Entry 6JAU (X-ray diffraction, 1.91 A resolution); this record covers chains A and B.

Chain A:
Name: Sigma factor AlgU regulatory protein MucB
From: Pseudomonas aeruginosa (strain PAO1)
Reference sequence: P38108 (MUCB_PSEAE); residue numbers follow UniProt; this construct covers 22-126, 128-316
Amino-acid sequence (303 residues; each row starts with the number of its first residue; note: 1 number in that range is skipped by the numbering (no residue carries it; nothing is unmodelled there)):
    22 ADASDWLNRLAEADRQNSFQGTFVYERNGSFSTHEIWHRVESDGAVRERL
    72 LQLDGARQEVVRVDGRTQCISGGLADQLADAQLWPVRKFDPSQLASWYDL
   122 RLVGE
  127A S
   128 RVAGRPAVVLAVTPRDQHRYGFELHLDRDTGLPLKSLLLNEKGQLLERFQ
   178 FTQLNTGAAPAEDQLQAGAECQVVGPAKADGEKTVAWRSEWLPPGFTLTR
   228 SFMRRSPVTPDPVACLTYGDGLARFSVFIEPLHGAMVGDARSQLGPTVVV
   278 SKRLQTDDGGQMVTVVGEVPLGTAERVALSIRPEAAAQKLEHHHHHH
Disordered / not traced: 202-210, 314-324
Differences from the reference sequence: expression tag (317-324)
Cystine bridges: Cys90-Cys198
Ion coordination: Ca2+: Ala32, Asp35 (shared with Glu180(B) of chain B)
Reported in the primary citation:
  - conformationally variable residues (loop rearrangement): Ser92 to Ser113, Leu225 to Tyr245, Asp247 to Val275, Lys279 to Thr291
  - mutagenesis - P106A, P112A: increased binding to lipid-A
  - binding site for hexaethylene glycol: Leu31, Phe40, Leu151, Leu159, Phe176
  - mutagenesis - L159W, F176W: unchanged binding to amphiphilic effector

Chain B:
Name: Sigma factor AlgU negative regulatory protein
From: Pseudomonas aeruginosa (strain PAO1)
Reference sequence: P38107 (MUCA_PSEAE); numbering as in UniProt (aligned over 106-194)
Amino-acid sequence (97 residues; each row starts with the number of its first residue):
   106 YNQNDALPQMAQQGTTPQIALPQVKGPAVLAGYSEEQGAPQVITNSSSSD
   156 TRWHEQRLPIYLRQHVQQSAVSGTESALPYARAASLENRLEHHHHHH
Disordered / not traced: 106-144, 192-202
Differences from the reference sequence: expression tag (195-202)
Ion coordination: Ca2+: Glu180 (shared with Ala32(A), Asp35(A) of chain A)

How chain A and chain B interact:
Contacting residue pairs (109):
  Asp35(A) with Glu180(B)
  Tyr46(A) with Leu183(B), hydrophobic; Ala186(B), hydrophobic; Arg187(B)
  Arg48(A) with Ser190(B), hydrogen bond (side chain-backbone)
  Ser51(A) with Ser190(B)
  His55(A) with Tyr185(B), hydrogen bond; Ala189(B)
  Leu71(A) with Ala182(B), hydrophobic; Tyr185(B)
  Leu72(A) with Tyr185(B)
  Gln73(A) with Tyr185(B), hydrogen bond (backbone-side chain); Ala189(B)
  Gln79(A) with Tyr185(B); Ala189(B), hydrogen bond (side chain-backbone)
  Val81(A) with Tyr185(B), hydrophobic
  Arg83(A) with Ala175(B); Ser181(B)
  Thr88(A) with Val176(B)
  Ile91(A) with Val176(B), hydrophobic
  Gly94(A) with Arg168(B), hydrogen bond (backbone-side chain); Gln172(B), hydrogen bond (backbone-side chain)
  Leu95(A) with Gln172(B); Tyr185(B), hydrophobic; Ala188(B); Ala189(B), hydrophobic
  Ala96(A) with Gln172(B)
  Asp97(A) with Arg168(B), salt bridge; Gln172(B), hydrogen bond
  Gln98(A) with Ile165(B); Arg168(B); Gln169(B); Gln172(B), hydrogen bond (backbone-side chain)
  Leu99(A) with Gln172(B); Gln173(B); Val176(B), hydrophobic
  Gln103(A) with Gln169(B); Gln173(B), hydrogen bond (backbone-side chain); Val176(B)
  Leu104(A) with Val176(B), hydrophobic
  Trp105(A) with Gln173(B); Val176(B)
  Pro106(A) with Val176(B); Ser177(B); Gly178(B)
  Val107(A) with Ser177(B), hydrogen bond (backbone-backbone)
  Arg108(A) with Ser177(B); Gly178(B)
  Phe110(A) with Glu180(B), hydrogen bond (backbone-side chain)
  Glu174(A) with Leu183(B); Arg187(B), salt bridge
  Arg227(A) with Gln173(B), hydrogen bond (side chain-backbone); Ser177(B)
  Phe229(A) with Gln169(B)
  Arg231(A) with Ile165(B); Gln169(B), hydrogen bond
  Pro234(A) with Gln161(B); Ile165(B), hydrophobic; Tyr166(B)
  Val235(A) with Gln161(B); Arg162(B)
  Thr236(A) with Arg162(B)
  Val240(A) with Tyr166(B)
  Cys242(A) with Gln169(B)
  Arg251(A) with His170(B); Ser174(B); Ser177(B), hydrogen bond
  Phe252(A) with His170(B)
  Ser253(A) with His170(B), hydrogen bond
  Phe255(A) with Tyr166(B); Gln169(B)
  Glu257(A) with Arg162(B), salt bridge; Tyr166(B), hydrogen bond
  Leu259(A) with Trp158(B), hydrophobic
  Met263(A) with Ser152(B); Ser153(B), hydrogen bond (backbone-side chain); Ser154(B), hydrogen bond (backbone-backbone)
  Val264(A) with Ser153(B); Ser154(B); Trp158(B), hydrophobic; His159(B)
  Gly265(A) with Ser152(B); Ser154(B), hydrogen bond (backbone-side chain); His159(B), hydrogen bond (backbone-side chain)
  Asp266(A) with Thr149(B), hydrogen bond (backbone-side chain); His159(B)
  Ala267(A) with Ile148(B); Thr149(B); His159(B); Leu163(B), hydrophobic
  Arg268(A) with Ile148(B), hydrogen bond (backbone-backbone)
  Ser269(A) with Pro145(B); Gln146(B), hydrogen bond (side chain-backbone)
  Gln270(A) with Pro145(B)
  Leu271(A) with Pro145(B), hydrophobic; Leu191(B), hydrophobic
  Thr274(A) with Leu167(B)
  Val276(A) with Leu163(B), hydrophobic; Leu167(B), hydrophobic
  Ser278(A) with His159(B); Leu163(B)
  Met289(A) with Trp158(B), hydrophobic; His159(B)
  Thr291(A) with Leu163(B)
  Val293(A) with Leu167(B), hydrophobic; His170(B), hydrogen bond (backbone-side chain)
  Gly294(A) with His170(B)
  Glu295(A) with His170(B), salt bridge; Arg187(B)
Interface residues without a listed pair, chain A (68 interface residues in all): Phe44, Glu69, Gly86, Lys109, Phe149, Ser163, Leu165, Phe176, Ser233, Pro273
Interface residues without a listed pair, chain B (40 interface residues in all): Val147, Val171, Thr179, Pro184
From the paper, about this interface:
  - interface residues, chain A: Ile91(A)
  - interface residues, chain B: Arg157(B), Arg168(B), Ser181(B), Tyr185(B)
  - hot spots on chain B (mutagenesis) - W158A, R162A, H170A: abolished binding to Sigma factor AlgU regulatory protein MucB (chain A)

In short:
68 residues of chain A and 40 residues of chain B are in contact, with 24 hydrogen bonds and 4 salt bridges.
Polar pairs include Asp97(A)-Arg168(B), Glu174(A)-Arg187(B) and Glu257(A)-Arg162(B). The paper reports a
binding site for hexaethylene glycol at Leu31(A), Phe40(A) and Leu151(A) among others; W158A, R162A and H170A
of chain B abolish binding to Sigma factor AlgU regulatory protein MucB (chain A); 7 substitutions were tested
in all.
Here chain A is Sigma factor AlgU regulatory protein MucB and chain B is Sigma factor AlgU negative regulatory
protein, both from Pseudomonas aeruginosa (strain PAO1). Entry 6JAU (The complex structure of Pseudomonas
aeruginosa MucA/MucB) was determined by X-ray diffraction.
